Entry 7ODP (X-ray diffraction, 1.40 A resolution); this record covers chain A.

Chain A:
Molecule: Transaldolase
Organism: Neisseria gonorrhoeae
Notes: EC 2.2.1.2
UniProt: A0A1D3FXY0 (A0A1D3FXY0_NEIGO); residues 1-351 here = UniProt positions 1-351
Chain sequence (352 residues; numbered 0 to 351; the number before each row is that of its first residue; numbering starts at 0):
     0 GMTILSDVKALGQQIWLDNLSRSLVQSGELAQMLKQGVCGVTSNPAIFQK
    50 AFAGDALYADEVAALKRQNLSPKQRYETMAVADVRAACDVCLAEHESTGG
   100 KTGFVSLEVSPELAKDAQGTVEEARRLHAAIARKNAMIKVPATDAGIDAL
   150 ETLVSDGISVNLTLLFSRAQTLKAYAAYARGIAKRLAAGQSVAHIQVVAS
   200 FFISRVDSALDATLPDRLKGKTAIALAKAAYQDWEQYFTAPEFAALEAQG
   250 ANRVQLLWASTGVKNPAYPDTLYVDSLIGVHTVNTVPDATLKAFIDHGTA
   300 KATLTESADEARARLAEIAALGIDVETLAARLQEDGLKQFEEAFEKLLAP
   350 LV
Construct notes: expression tag (0)
Modified residues: Cys-38 (S-hydroxycysteine; CSO)
Covalent attachments: covalent link Lys-8/Cys-38
What the authors report for this chain:
  - contacts within the chain: Lys-8/Cys-38
  - allosteric site: Lys-8, Cys-38 (citing earlier work)

Summary:
The paper reports an allosteric site at Lys-8 and Cys-38; contacts within the chain involving Lys-8 and
Cys-38.
Chain A is Transaldolase (Neisseria gonorrhoeae); the structure, Neisseria gonorrhoeae transaldolase at 2.7
MGy dose, was determined by X-ray diffraction together with 7ODO, 7ODQ and 7OEY from the same study.
